Entry 6C4T (X-ray diffraction, 2.49 A resolution); this record covers chain A.

Chain A:
Protein: Staphylopine dehydrogenase
Source organism: Staphylococcus aureus
Reference sequence: A0A1Q4GXD5 (A0A1Q4GXD5_STAAU); aligned to UniProt positions 1-432 over residues 1-432 (the alignment contains insertions or deletions, so no single offset holds)
Amino-acid sequence (450 residues; row label = number of the first residue in the row; numbers below 1 keep their minus sign (His-17 is residue -17)):
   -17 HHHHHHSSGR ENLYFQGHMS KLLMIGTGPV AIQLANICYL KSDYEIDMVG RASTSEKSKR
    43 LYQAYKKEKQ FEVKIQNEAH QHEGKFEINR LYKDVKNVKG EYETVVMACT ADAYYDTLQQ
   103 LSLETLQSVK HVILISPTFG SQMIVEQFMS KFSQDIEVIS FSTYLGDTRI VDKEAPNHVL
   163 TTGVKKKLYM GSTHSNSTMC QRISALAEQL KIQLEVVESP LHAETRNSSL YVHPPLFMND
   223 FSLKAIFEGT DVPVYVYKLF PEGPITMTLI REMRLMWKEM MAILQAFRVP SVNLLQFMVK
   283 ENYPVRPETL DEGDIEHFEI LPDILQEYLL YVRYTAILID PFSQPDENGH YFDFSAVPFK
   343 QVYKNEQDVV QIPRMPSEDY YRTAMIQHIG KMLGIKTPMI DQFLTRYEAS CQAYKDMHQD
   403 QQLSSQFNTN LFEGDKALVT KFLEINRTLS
Disordered / not traced: -17 to 0, 429-432
Differences from the reference sequence: expression tag (-17 to 0)
Ligand contacts: NA7 ([(2R,3R,4R,5R)-5-(6-amino-9H-purin-9-yl)-3-hydroxy-4-(phosphonooxy)tetrahydrofuran-2-yl]methyl [(2R,3S,4S)-3,4-dihydroxytetrahydrofuran-2-yl]methyl dihydrogen diphosphate): Gly8, Thr9, Gly10, Pro11, Val12, Gly32, Arg33, Ser37, Lys39, Ser40, Val77, Ala90, Cys91, Thr92, Ala93, Ala95, Asp98, Thr99, Ser118, Arg356, Glu360

Summary:
Bound to chain A: compound NA7.
Chain A is Staphylopine dehydrogenase (Staphylococcus aureus); the structure, Staphylopine dehydrogenase
(SaODH) - NADP+ bound, was determined by X-ray diffraction (same publication as 6C4L, 6C4M, 6C4N and 6C4R).
